1XWB - chain A; structure by X-ray diffraction, 2.20 A resolution.

Chain A:
Protein: thioredoxin
From: Drosophila melanogaster
Reference sequence: Q9V429 (THIO2_DROME); residue numbers follow UniProt; this construct covers 1-106
Amino-acid sequence (106 residues; each row starts with the number of its first residue):
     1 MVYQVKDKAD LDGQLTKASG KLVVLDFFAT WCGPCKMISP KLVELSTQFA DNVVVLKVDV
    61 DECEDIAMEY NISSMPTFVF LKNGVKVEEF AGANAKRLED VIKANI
Cystine bridges: Cys32-Cys35
Ion coordination: Cd2+: Thr30 (shared with 1 residue of chain B)
Curated features (UniProtKB/Swiss-Prot):
  - active site (Nucleophile): Cys32, Cys35
  - site: Asp26 (Deprotonates C-terminal active site Cys), Gly33 (Contributes to redox potential value), Pro34 (Contributes to redox potential value)
From the paper describing this entry:
  - catalytic residues: Cys32 (citing earlier work)

Summary:
UniProt lists active-site residues Cys32 and Cys35. From the paper: the catalytic residue Cys32.
Chain A is thioredoxin (Drosophila melanogaster); the structure, Drospohila thioredoxin, oxidized, P42212, was
determined by X-ray diffraction together with 1XW9, 1XWA and 1XWC from the same study.
